1HQR - chains B and D of the 4 polymer chains in the assembly; structure by X-ray diffraction, 3.20 A resolution.

Chain B:
Molecule: HLA-dr beta chain
Organism: Homo sapiens
UniProtKB: Q29703 (Q29703_HUMAN); residues 201-390 here correspond to UniProt positions 30-219 (UniProt number = residue number - 171)
Amino-acid sequence (190 residues; row label = number of the first residue in the row):
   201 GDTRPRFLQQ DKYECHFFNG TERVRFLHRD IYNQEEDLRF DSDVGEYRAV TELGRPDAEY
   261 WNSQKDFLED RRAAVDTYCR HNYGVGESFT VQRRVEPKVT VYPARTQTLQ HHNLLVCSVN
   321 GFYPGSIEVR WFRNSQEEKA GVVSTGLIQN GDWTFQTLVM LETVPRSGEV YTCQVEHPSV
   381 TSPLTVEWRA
Unresolved in the structure: 201, 305-311, 367-368
Disulfide bonds: Cys215-Cys279, Cys317-Cys373
Bound ions: Zn2+: His281 (shared with His667(D), His701(D), Asp703(D) of chain D)

Chain D:
Molecule: Streptococcal pyrogenic exotoxin C
Organism: Streptococcus pyogenes
UniProtKB: P13380 (SPEC_STRPY); residues 501-708 here correspond to UniProt positions 28-235 (UniProt number = residue number - 473)
Amino-acid sequence (208 residues; numbered 501 to 708; the number before each row is that of its first residue):
   501 DSKKDISNVK SDLLYAYTIT PYDYKDCRVN FSTTHTLNID TQKYRGKDYY ISSEMSYEAS
   561 QKFKRDDHVD VFGLFYILNS HTGEYIYGGI TPAQNNKVNH KLLGNLFISG ESQQNLNNKI
   621 ILEKDIVTFQ EIDFKIRKYL MDNYKIYDAT SPYVSGRIEI GTKDGKHEQI DLFDSPNEGT
   681 RSDIFAKYKD NRIINMKNFS HFDIYLEK
Unresolved in the structure: 501-502
Bound ions: Zn2+: His667, His701, Asp703 (shared with His281(B) of chain B)

Chain B / chain D interface:
Contacting residue pairs (23; chain B residue first):
  Thr221(B) - Lys663(D)  hydrogen bond (side chain-backbone)
  Thr221(B) - Asp664(D)  hydrogen bond (side chain-backbone)
  Thr221(B) - Gly665(D)
  Asp270(B) - Asn615(D)
  Asp270(B) - Asn617(D)
  Ala273(B) - Leu603(D)  hydrophobic
  Ala273(B) - Asn617(D)
  Asp276(B) - Leu603(D)
  Asp276(B) - Lys663(D)
  Asp276(B) - Ser700(D)  hydrogen bond
  Asp276(B) - His701(D)  hydrogen bond (backbone-side chain)
  Thr277(B) - Leu603(D)
  Thr277(B) - Gly604(D)
  Thr277(B) - Asn605(D)  hydrogen bond (backbone-side chain)
  Thr277(B) - Asn617(D)
  Thr277(B) - His701(D)
  Arg280(B) - Lys663(D)  hydrogen bond (side chain-backbone)
  His281(B) - Asn605(D)
  His281(B) - Phe607(D)
  His281(B) - His667(D)  hydrogen bond
  His281(B) - His701(D)  hydrogen bond
  His281(B) - Asp703(D)  salt bridge
  Gly284(B) - Gly665(D)
Also at the interface, not in a pair above, chain B (9 interface residues in all): Glu287
Also at the interface, not in a pair above, chain D (15 interface residues in all): Thr662, Tyr705

In short:
Chain B and chain D form an interface of 9 and 15 residues respectively; the contacts include 8 hydrogen bonds
and 1 salt bridge. Polar pairs include His281(B)-Asp703(D), Thr221(B)-Lys663(D) and Thr221(B)-Asp664(D).
His281(B), His667(D), His701(D) and Asp703(D) form the Zn2+ site.
Chain B is HLA-dr beta chain (Homo sapiens) and chain D is Streptococcal pyrogenic exotoxin C (Streptococcus
pyogenes); the structure, Crystal structure of a superantigen bound to the high-affinity, zinc-dependent site
on MHC class II, was determined by X-ray diffraction.
